3E44 - chains A and H of the 6 polymer chains in the assembly; structure by X-ray diffraction, 2.52 A resolution.

[Chain A]
Protein: Type-2 restriction enzyme HindII
Source organism: Haemophilus influenzae
Notes: EC 3.1.21.4
UniProt: P44413 (T2D2_HAEIN); residue numbers follow UniProt; this construct covers 2-258
Sequence (257 residues; numbered 2 to 258; the number before each row is that of its first residue):
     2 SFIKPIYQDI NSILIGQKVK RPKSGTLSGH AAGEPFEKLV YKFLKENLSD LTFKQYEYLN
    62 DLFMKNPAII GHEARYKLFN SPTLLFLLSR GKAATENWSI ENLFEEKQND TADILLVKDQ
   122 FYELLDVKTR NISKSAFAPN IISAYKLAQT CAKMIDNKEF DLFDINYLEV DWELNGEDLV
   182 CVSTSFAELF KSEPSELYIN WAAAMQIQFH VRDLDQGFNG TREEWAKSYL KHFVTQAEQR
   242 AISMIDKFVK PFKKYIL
Unresolved in the structure: 23-31, 258
Sequence notes: conflict Asn67 (Lys in P44413); engineered mutation Phe138 (Gln in P44413)
Bound ions: Mn2+ near Val128 (its only coordinating residue here)

[Chain H]
Molecule: 7-nt DNA strand
Sequence (7 nucleotides; row label = number of the first residue in the row):
     8 AACCGGC

[Interface between chain A and chain H]
Pairs across the interface (18):
  Ala32(A) - DA8(H)  phosphate contact
  Ala32(A) - DA9(H)  phosphate contact
  Ala33(A) - DC10(H)  hydrogen bond to the phosphate
  Glu38(A) - DA8(H)  phosphate contact
  Asp114(A) - DA8(H)  phosphate contact
  Val128(A) - DA9(H)  phosphate contact
  Lys129(A) - DA9(H)  salt bridge to the phosphate
  Thr130(A) - DA9(H)  hydrogen bond to the phosphate
  Ser136(A) - DC11(H)  base contact
  Ala137(A) - DC11(H)  hydrogen bond to the base
  Phe138(A) - DC10(H)  stacking on the base
  Phe138(A) - DC11(H)  stacking on the base
  Ala139(A) - DC10(H)  hydrogen bond to the base
  Pro140(A) - DA9(H)  base contact
  Asn141(A) - DA8(H)  hydrogen bond to the base
  Asn141(A) - DA9(H)  hydrogen bond to the base
  Gln209(A) - DA9(H)  base contact
  Gln209(A) - DC10(H)  base contact
Also at the interface, not in a pair above, chain A (16 interface residues in all): Gln109, Ala204
Also at the interface, not in a pair above, chain H (5 interface residues in all): DG12

[Overview]
16 residues of chain A and 5 residues of chain H are in contact; the contacts include 6 hydrogen bonds, 1 salt
bridge and 2 aromatic stacking contacts. Polar contacts include Ala137(A)-DC11(H), Ala139(A)-DC10(H) and
Asn141(A)-DA8(H).
Here chain A is Type-2 restriction enzyme HindII (Haemophilus influenzae) and chain H is a 7-nt DNA strand.
Entry 3E44 (Q138F HincII bound to cleaved DNA (GTT | AAC) and Mn2+) was determined by X-ray diffraction
together with 3E3Y, 3E40, 3E41, 3E42, 3E43 and 3E45 from the same study.
